7UWE - chains B and I of the 9 polymer chains in the assembly; structure by electron microscopy, 2.90 A resolution.

# Chain B
Molecule: 29-nt DNA strand
Sequence (29 nucleotides; numbered 1 to 29; the number before each row is that of its first residue):
     1 GGGTATTCGC CGTGTACCTC TCCTAGCCC
Not modelled in the structure: 1-3

# Chain I
Name: DNA-directed RNA polymerase subunit beta
Organism: Escherichia coli
Notes: EC 2.7.7.6
UniProt: P0A8V4 (RPOB_ECO57); numbering as in UniProt (aligned over 1-1342)
Sequence (1342 residues; numbered 1 to 1342; the number before each row is that of its first residue):
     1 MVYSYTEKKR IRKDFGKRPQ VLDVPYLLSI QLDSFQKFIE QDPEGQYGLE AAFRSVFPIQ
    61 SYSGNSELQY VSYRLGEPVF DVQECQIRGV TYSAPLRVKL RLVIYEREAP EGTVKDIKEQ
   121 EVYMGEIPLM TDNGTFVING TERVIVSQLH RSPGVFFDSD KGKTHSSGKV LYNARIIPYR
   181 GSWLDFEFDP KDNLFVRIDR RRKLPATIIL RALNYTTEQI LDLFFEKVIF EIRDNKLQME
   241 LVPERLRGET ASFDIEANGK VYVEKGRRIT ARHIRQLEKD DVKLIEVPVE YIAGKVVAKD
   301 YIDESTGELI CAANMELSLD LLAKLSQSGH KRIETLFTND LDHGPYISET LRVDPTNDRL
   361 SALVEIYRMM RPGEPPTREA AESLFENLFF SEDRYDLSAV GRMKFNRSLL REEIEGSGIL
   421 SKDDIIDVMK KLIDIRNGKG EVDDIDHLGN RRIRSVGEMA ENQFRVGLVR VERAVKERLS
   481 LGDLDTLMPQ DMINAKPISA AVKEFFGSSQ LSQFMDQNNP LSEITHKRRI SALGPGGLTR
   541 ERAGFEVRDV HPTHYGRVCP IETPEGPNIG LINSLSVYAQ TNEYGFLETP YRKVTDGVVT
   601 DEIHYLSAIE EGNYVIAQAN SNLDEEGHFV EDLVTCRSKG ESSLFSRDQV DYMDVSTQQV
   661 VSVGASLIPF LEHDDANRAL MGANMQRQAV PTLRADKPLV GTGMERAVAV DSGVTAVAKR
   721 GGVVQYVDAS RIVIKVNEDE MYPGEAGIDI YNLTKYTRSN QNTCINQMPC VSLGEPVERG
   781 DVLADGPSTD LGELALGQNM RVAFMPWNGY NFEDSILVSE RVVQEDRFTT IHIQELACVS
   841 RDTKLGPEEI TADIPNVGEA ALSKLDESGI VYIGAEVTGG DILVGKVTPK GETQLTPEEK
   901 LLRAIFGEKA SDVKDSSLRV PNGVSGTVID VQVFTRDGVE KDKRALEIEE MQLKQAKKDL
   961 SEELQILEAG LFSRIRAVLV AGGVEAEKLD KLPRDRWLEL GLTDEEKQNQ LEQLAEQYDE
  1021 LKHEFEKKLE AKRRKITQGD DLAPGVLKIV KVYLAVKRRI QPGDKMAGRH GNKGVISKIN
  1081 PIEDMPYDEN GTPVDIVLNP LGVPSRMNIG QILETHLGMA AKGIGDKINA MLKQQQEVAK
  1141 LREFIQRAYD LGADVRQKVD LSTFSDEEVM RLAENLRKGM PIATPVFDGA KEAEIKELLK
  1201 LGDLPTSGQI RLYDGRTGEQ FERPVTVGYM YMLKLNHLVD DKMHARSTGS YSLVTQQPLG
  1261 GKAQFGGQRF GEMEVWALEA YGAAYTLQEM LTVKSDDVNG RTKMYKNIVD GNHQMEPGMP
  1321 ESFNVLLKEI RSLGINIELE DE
Not modelled in the structure: 1, 891-912
UniProt features mapped onto this chain:
  - modified residue (N6-acetyllysine): Lys1022, Lys1200

# How chain B and chain I interact
Residue-residue contacts (10; chain B residue first):
  DT7(B) with His165(I), salt bridge to the phosphate; Asp189(I), phosphate contact
  DT15(B) with Met1273(I), sugar contact
  DA16(B) with Arg1269(I), salt bridge to the phosphate
  DC17(B) with Gln1268(I), phosphate contact; Arg1269(I), hydrogen bond to the phosphate
  DC18(B) with Gly1261(I), phosphate contact; Lys1262(I), hydrogen bond to the phosphate
  DT21(B) with Arg143(I), phosphate contact
  DC22(B) with Asn139(I), hydrogen bond to the phosphate
Also at the interface, not in a pair above, chain B (9 interface residues in all): DT6, DC20
Also at the interface, not in a pair above, chain I (13 interface residues in all): Ser167, Ser508, Phe514, Gly1271

# Overview
9 residues of chain B and 13 residues of chain I are in contact, with 3 hydrogen bonds and 2 salt bridges.
Polar contacts include DC17(B)-Arg1269(I), DC18(B)-Lys1262(I) and DC22(B)-Asn139(I).
Here chain B is a 29-nt DNA strand and chain I is DNA-directed RNA polymerase subunit beta (Escherichia coli).
Entry 7UWE (CryoEM Structure of E. coli Transcription-Coupled Ribonucleotide Excision Repair (TC-RER) complex)
was determined by electron microscopy (same publication as 7UWH).
